PDB entry 1JL6 | X-ray diffraction, 1.40 A resolution | chain A

== Chain A ==
Protein: monomer hemoglobin component IV
Organism: Glycera dibranchiata
Reference sequence: P15447 (GLB4_GLYDI); numbering as in UniProt (aligned over 1-147)
Chain sequence (147 residues; row label = number of the first residue in the row):
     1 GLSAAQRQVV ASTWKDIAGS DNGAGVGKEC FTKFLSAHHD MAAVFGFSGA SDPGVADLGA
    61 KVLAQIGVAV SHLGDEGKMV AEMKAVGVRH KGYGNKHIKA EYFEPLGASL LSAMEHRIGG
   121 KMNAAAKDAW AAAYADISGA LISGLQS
Bound ions: heme Fe: H90 (together with cyanide ion)
Small-molecule neighbours: cyanide ion / heme: F31, V44, F45, L58, K61, V62, Q65, I66, V86, R89, H90, Y93, G94, I98, Y102, F103, L106, Y134, L141

== Overview ==
Chain A binds cyanide ion / heme.
Chain A is monomer hemoglobin component IV (Glycera dibranchiata); the structure, Crystal Structure of
CN-Ligated Component IV Glycera Dibranchiata Monomeric Hemoglobin, was determined by X-ray diffraction,
deposited together with 1JL7, 1JF3 and 1JF4.
